5H37 - chains C and B of the 12 polymer chains in the assembly; structure by electron microscopy, 4.00 A resolution.

[Chain C (and B)]
Name: structural protein E
Source organism: Zika virus
Notes: chain B of this document is another copy of the same molecule, construct and numbering; everything in this record applies to it too
Reference sequence: A0A024B7W1 (A0A024B7W1_ZIKV); residues 1-504 here correspond to UniProt positions 291-794 (UniProt number = residue number + 290)
Sequence (504 residues; row label = number of the first residue in the row):
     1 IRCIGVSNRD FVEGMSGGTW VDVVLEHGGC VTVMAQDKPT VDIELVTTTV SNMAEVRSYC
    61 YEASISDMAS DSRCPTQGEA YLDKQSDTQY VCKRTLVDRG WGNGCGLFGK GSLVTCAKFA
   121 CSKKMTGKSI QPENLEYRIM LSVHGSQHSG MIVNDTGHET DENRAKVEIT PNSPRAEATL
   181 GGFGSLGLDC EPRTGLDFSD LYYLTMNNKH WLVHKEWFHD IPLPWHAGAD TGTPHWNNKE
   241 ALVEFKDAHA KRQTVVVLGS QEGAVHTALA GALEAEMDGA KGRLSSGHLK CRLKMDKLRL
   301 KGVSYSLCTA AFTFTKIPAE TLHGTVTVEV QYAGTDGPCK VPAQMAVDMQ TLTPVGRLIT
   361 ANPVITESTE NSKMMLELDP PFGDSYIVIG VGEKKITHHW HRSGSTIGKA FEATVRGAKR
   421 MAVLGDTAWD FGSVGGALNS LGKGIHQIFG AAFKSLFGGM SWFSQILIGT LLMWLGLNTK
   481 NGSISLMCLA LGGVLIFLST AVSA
Not modelled in the structure: 151-160
Swiss-Prot annotation at these positions:
  - region: D98 to G111 (Fusion peptide)
  - site: A504 (Cleavage)
  - glycosylation: N154 (N-linked (GlcNAc...) asparagine)
  - cross-link (Glycyl lysine isopeptide (Lys-Gly)): K38 (interchain with G-Cter in ubiquitin), K281 (interchain with G-Cter in ubiquitin)
Disulfides: C3-C30, C60-C121, C74-C105, C92-C116, C190-C291, C308-C339

[Chain C / chain B interface]
Pairs across the interface - 29 pairs, chain C then chain B:
  F314(C) with N172(B)
  I317(C) with E133(B); N172(B)
  D348(C) with W20(B)
  M349(C) with D189(B)
  Q350(C) with R175(B), hydrogen bond; D189(B), hydrogen bond; K294(B)
  D384(C) with E191(B); T194(B)
  Y386(C) with P174(B), hydrophobic; D189(B); C190(B), hydrogen bond (side chain-backbone); E191(B)
  I396(C) with N172(B)
  T397(C) with P171(B); N172(B); P174(B); R175(B)
  H398(C) with P171(B), hydrogen bond (side chain-backbone); N172(B), hydrogen bond; P174(B)
  H399(C) with P174(B); E191(B), salt bridge; R193(B), hydrogen bond (backbone-side chain); T194(B)
  W400(C) with R193(B)
  H401(C) with R193(B); T194(B)
Also at the interface, not in a pair above, chain C (15 interface residues in all): V347, K395
Also at the interface, not in a pair above, chain B (15 interface residues in all): S173, P192, R292

[Summary]
The chain C/chain B interface involves 15 residues from each chain; the contacts include 6 hydrogen bonds and
1 salt bridge. Polar pairs include H399(C)-E191(B), Q350(C)-R175(B) and Q350(C)-D189(B).
Chain C and chain B are both structural protein E (Zika virus); the structure, Cryo-EM structure of zika virus
complexed with Fab C10 at pH 8.0, was determined by electron microscopy, deposited together with 5H30 and
5H32.
